Entry 5W64 (electron microscopy, 4.20 A resolution (low resolution: residue-level contacts below are approximate; hydrogen-bond / salt-bridge calls are withheld)); this record covers chains P and T of the 20 polymer chains in the assembly.

[Chain P]
Protein: RNA polymerase I-specific transcription initiation factor RRN7
Organism: Saccharomyces cerevisiae (strain ATCC 204508 / S288c)
Reference sequence: P40992 (RRN7_YEAST); residues 1-514 here = UniProt positions 1-514
Chain sequence (514 residues; numbered 1 to 514; the number before each row is that of its first residue):
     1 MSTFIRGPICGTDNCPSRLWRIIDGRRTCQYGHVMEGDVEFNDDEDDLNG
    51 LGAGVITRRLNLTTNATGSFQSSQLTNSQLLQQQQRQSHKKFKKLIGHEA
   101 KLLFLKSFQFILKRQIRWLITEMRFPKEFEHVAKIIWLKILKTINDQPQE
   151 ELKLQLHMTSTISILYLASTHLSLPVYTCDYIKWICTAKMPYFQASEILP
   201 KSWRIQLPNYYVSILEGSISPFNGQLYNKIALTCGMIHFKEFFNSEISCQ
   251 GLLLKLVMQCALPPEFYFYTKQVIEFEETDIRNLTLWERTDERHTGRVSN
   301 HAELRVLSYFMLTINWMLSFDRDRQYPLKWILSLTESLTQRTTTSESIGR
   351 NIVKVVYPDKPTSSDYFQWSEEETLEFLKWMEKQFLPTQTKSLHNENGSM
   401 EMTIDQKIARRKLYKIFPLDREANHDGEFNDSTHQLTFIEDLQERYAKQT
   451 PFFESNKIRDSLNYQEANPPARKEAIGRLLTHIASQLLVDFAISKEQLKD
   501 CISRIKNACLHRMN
Unresolved in the structure: 1-93, 391-398, 423-430, 432, 454-468, 513-514
Covalent attachments: covalent link Lys-94/Leu-207, Lys-101/Leu-152, Phe-108/Leu-156, Glu-151/Leu-154; covalent link Phe-110/Ile-198, Leu-488/Ile-493; covalent link Thr-143/Gln-147; covalent link Asn-145/Pro-148, Ile-198/Pro-200, Lys-415/Pro-418; covalent link Leu-156/Ser-160, His-157/Ser-160, Thr-343/Ser-347; covalent link Thr-178/Phe-491; covalent link Asn-223/Ala-492; covalent link Trp-287/Asn-300; covalent link Gln-340/Glu-373; covalent link Thr-344/Thr-437; covalent link Met-402/Lys-407

[Chain T]
Molecule: template strand DNA
Sequence (54 nucleotides; numbered 1 to 54; the number before each row is that of its first residue):
     1 TGTCTTCAACTGCTTTCGCATGAAGTACCTCCCAACTACTTTTCCTCACA
    51 CTTG

[Chain P / chain T interface]
Residue-residue contacts (18; chain P residue first):
  Lys-101(P) with DC44(T)
  Leu-152(P) with DC44(T); DC45(T)
  Lys-153(P) with DC45(T)
  Leu-154(P) with DC45(T)
  Gln-155(P) with DC44(T); DC45(T)
  His-157(P) with DT46(T)
  Tyr-210(P) with DT42(T); DT43(T)
  Gln-225(P) with DT46(T)
  Asn-228(P) with DC47(T)
  Lys-229(P) with DT46(T)
  Arg-293(P) with DC47(T)
  His-294(P) with DA48(T); DC49(T)
  Thr-295(P) with DC47(T)
  Arg-297(P) with DA48(T)
Also at the interface, not in a pair above, chain P (17 interface residues in all): Leu-156, Tyr-211, Ile-214
Also at the interface, not in a pair above, chain T (9 interface residues in all): DT41

[Summary]
The interface between chain P and chain T involves 17 residues on one side and 9 on the other.
Here chain P is RNA polymerase I-specific transcription initiation factor RRN7 (Saccharomyces cerevisiae
(strain ATCC 204508 / S288c)) and chain T is template strand DNA. Entry 5W64 (RNA Polymerase I Initial
Transcribing Complex State 1) was determined by electron microscopy together with 5W65, 5W5Y and 5W66 from the
same study.
